7ORK - chains A and H of the 4 polymer chains in the assembly; structure by electron microscopy, 3.10 A resolution.

[Chain A]
Protein: RNA-directed RNA polymerase L
From: Bunyavirus La Crosse
Notes: EC 2.7.7.48, 3.1.-.-
UniProt: A5HC98 (L_BUNLC); residue numbers follow UniProt; this construct covers 1-1032, 1039-2263
Chain sequence (2276 residues; numbered 1 to 2263 plus 19 insertion-coded residues; 6 numbers in that range are skipped by the numbering (no residue carries them; nothing is unmodelled there); the number before each row is that of its first residue; a row labelled like 1032A-1032S holds insertion residues (1032A, then the next letters in order)):
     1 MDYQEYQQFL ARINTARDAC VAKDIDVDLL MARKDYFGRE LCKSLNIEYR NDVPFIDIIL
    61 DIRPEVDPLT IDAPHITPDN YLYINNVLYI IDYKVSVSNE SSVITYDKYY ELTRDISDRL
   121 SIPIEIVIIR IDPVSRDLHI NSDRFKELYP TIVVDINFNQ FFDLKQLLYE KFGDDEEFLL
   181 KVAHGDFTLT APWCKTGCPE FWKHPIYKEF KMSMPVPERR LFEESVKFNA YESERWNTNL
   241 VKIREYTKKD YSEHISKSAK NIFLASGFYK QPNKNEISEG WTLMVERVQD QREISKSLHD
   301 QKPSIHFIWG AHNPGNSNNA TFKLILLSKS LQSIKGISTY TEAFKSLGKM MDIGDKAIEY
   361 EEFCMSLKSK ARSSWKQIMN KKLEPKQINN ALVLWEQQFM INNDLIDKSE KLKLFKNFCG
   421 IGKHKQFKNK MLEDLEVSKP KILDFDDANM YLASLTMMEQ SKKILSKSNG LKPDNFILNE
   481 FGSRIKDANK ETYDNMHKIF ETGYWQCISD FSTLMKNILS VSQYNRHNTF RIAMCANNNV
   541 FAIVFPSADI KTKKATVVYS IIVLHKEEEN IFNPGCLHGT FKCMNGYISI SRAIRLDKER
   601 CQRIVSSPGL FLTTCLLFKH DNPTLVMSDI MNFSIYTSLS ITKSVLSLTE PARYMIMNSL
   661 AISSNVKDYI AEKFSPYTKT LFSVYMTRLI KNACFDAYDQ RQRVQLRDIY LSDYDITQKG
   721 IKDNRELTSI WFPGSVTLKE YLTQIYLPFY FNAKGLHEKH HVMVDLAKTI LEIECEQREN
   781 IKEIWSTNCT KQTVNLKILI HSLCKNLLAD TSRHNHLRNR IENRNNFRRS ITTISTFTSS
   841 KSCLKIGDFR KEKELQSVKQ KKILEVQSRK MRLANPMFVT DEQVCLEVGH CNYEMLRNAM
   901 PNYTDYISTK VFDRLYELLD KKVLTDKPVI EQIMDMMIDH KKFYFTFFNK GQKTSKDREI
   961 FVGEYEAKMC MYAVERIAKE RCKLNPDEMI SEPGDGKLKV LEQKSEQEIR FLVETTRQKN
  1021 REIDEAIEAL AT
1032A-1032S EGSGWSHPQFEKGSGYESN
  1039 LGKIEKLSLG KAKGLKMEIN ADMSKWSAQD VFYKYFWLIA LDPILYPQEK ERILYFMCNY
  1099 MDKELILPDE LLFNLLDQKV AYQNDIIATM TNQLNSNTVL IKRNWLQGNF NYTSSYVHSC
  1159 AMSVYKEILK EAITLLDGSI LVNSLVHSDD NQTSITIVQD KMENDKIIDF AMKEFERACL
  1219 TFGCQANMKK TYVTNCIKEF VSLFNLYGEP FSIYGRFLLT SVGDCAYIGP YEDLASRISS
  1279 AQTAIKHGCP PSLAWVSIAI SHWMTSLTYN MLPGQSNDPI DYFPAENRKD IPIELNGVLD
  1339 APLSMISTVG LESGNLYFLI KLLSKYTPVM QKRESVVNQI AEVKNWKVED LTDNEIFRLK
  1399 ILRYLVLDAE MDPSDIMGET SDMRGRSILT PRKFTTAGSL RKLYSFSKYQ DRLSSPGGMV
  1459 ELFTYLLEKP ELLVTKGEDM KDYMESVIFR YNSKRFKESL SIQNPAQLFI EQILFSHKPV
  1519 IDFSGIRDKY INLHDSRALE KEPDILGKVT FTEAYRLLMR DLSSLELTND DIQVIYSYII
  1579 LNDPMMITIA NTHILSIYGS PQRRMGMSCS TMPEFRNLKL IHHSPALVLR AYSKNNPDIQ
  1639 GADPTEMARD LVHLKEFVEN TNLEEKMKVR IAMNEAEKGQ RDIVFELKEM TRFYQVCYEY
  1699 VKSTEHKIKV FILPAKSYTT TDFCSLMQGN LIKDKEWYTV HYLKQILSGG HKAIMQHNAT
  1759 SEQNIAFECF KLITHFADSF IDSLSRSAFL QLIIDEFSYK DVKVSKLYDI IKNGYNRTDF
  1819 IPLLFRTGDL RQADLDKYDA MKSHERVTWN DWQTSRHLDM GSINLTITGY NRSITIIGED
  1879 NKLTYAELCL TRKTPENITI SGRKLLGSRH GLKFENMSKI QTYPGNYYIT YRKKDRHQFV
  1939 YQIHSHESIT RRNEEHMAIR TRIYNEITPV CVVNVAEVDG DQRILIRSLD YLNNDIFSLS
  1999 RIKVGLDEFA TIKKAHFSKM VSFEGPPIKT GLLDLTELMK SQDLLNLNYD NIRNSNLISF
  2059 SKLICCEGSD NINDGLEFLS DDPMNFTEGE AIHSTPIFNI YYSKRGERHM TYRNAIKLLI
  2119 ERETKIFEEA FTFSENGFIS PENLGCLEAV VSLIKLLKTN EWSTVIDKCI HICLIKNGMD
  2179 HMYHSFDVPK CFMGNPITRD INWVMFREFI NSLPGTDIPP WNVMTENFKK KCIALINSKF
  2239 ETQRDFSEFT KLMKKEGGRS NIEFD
Unresolved in the structure: 372-382, 856-868, 1032A-1032S, 1528-1538, 1958-1960, 2188-2198, 2238-2263
Construct notes: engineered mutation Lys34 (His in A5HC98); insertion (1032C-1032O)
Curated features (UniProtKB/Swiss-Prot):
  - binding site (Mn(2+)): Asp52, Asp79, Asp92, Tyr93
  - binding site (Mg(2+)): Asp1188
  - binding site (Zn(2+)): Cys2064, His2169, Asp2178, His2182
  - mutagenesis: Asp52 (D52A: Complete loss of nuclease activity), Asp79 (D79A: Complete loss of nuclease activity), Asp92 (D92A: Complete loss of nuclease activity), Lys94 (K94A: Complete loss of nuclease activity)
Ion coordination: Mg2+ site 1: Asp1060, Asp1187, Asp1188 (together with ATP); Mg2+ site 2: Asp1060, Met1061, Asp1187 (together with ATP); Zn2+: Cys2064, His2169, Asp2178, His2182
Ligand contacts: ATP (adenosine-5'-triphosphate): Lys950, Arg958, Ile960, Asp1060, Met1061, Ser1062, Lys1063, Trp1064, Ser1065, Trp1143, Gln1145, Gly1146, Asn1149, Ser1186, Asp1187, Asn1225, Lys1228
From the paper describing this entry:
  - mutagenesis - H34K: abolished catalytic activity (citing earlier work)
  - mutagenesis - M989A: decreased catalytic activity on 25-mer product
  - mutagenesis - I990A: increased catalytic activity on 25-mer
  - mutagenesis - M989A, S991A: unchanged catalytic activity
  - mutagenesis - S991A (13.8-fold): increased catalytic activity on replication products

[Chain H]
Molecule: 17-nt RNA strand
Sequence (17 nucleotides; each row starts with the number of its first residue):
     1 ACGAGUGUCG UACCAAG

[How chain A and chain H interact]
Pairs across the interface (74; chain A residue first):
  Gln291(A) with U6(H), sugar contact
  Arg292(A) with U6(H), salt bridge to the phosphate
  Lys302(A) with C2(H), salt bridge to the phosphate; G3(H), salt bridge to the phosphate
  Pro303(A) with C2(H), phosphate contact
  His306(A) with C2(H), phosphate contact; G3(H), salt bridge to the phosphate
  Asn417(A) with A1(H), sugar contact
  Phe418(A) with A1(H), sugar contact
  Cys419(A) with A1(H), base contact
  Gly420(A) with A1(H), base contact; U11(H), hydrogen bond to the sugar
  Ile421(A) with A12(H), phosphate contact
  Gly422(A) with A12(H), hydrogen bond to the phosphate
  His424(A) with U11(H), stacking on the base; A12(H), salt bridge to the phosphate
  Gln426(A) with C13(H), phosphate contact; C14(H), phosphate contact
  Phe427(A) with C9(H), phosphate contact
  Lys428(A) with C14(H), salt bridge to the phosphate
  Lys430(A) with C9(H), salt bridge to the phosphate; G10(H), salt bridge to the phosphate; U11(H), hydrogen bond to the base
  Leu435(A) with U8(H), base contact; C9(H), phosphate contact
  Ser438(A) with G5(H), hydrogen bond to the base; U6(H), sugar contact
  Lys439(A) with U6(H), base contact
  Pro440(A) with G5(H), base contact; U6(H), sugar contact
  Lys441(A) with G5(H), base contact
  Ala548(A) with A12(H), base contact
  Arg592(A) with A1(H), sugar contact; C2(H), salt bridge to the phosphate
  Ala593(A) with A1(H), hydrogen bond to the sugar; C2(H), sugar contact
  Ile594(A) with C2(H), sugar contact
  Arg595(A) with A1(H), hydrogen bond to the base; C2(H), hydrogen bond to the sugar; G3(H), sugar contact; G10(H), base contact; U11(H), hydrogen bond to the phosphate; A12(H), salt bridge to the phosphate
  Arg600(A) with G3(H), hydrogen bond to the sugar; A4(H), salt bridge to the phosphate
  Thr642(A) with G3(H), phosphate contact; A4(H), phosphate contact
  Lys643(A) with A4(H), hydrogen bond to the phosphate; G5(H), salt bridge to the phosphate
  Tyr677(A) with G5(H), hydrogen bond to the base
  Lys679(A) with G5(H), hydrogen bond to the base
  Glu758(A) with G3(H), hydrogen bond to the base; A4(H), sugar contact
  His760(A) with U8(H), salt bridge to the phosphate; C9(H), hydrogen bond to the sugar
  His761(A) with A4(H), hydrogen bond to the sugar; G5(H), sugar contact; G7(H), sugar contact; U8(H), salt bridge to the phosphate
  Val764(A) with G7(H), base contact
  Lys768(A) with G7(H), salt bridge to the phosphate
  Arg869(A) with C14(H), phosphate contact; A15(H), salt bridge to the phosphate
  His890(A) with C9(H), phosphate contact; G10(H), salt bridge to the phosphate
  Leu1113(A) with G7(H), base contact
  Asp1115(A) with U8(H), sugar contact
  Gln1116(A) with G7(H), hydrogen bond to the base; U8(H), base contact
  Val1118(A) with U8(H), hydrogen bond to the base
  Tyr1120(A) with G7(H), stacking on the base; U8(H), base contact
  Asp1123(A) with G7(H), hydrogen bond to the base
  Ile1125(A) with G7(H), base contact
Interface residues without a listed pair, chain A (54 interface residues in all): Gln301, Lys425, Glu436, Ser547, Ile641, Leu756, Lys1117, Ala1119, Ile1124

[In short]
54 residues of chain A face 15 of chain H across their interface; the contacts include 18 hydrogen bonds, 17
salt bridges and 2 aromatic stacking contacts. Polar pairs include Lys430(A)-U11(H), Ser438(A)-G5(H) and
Arg595(A)-A1(H). The paper reports that H34K of chain A abolishes catalytic activity; M989A of chain A reduces
catalytic activity on 25-mer product; 4 substitutions were tested in all.
Here chain A is RNA-directed RNA polymerase L (Bunyavirus La Crosse) and chain H is a 17-nt RNA strand. Entry
7ORK (La Crosse virus polymerase in transcription mode with cleaved capped RNA entering the polymerase active
site) was determined by electron microscopy (same publication as 7ORI, 7ORJ, 7ORL, 7ORM and 7ORO).
